Entry 2ET7 (X-ray diffraction, 1.70 A resolution); this record covers chain A.

[Chain A]
Molecule: Oxalate oxidase 1
From: Hordeum vulgare
Notes: EC 1.2.3.4
UniProt: P45850 (OXO1_HORVU); residue numbers follow UniProt; this construct covers 1-201
Sequence (201 residues; row label = number of the first residue in the row):
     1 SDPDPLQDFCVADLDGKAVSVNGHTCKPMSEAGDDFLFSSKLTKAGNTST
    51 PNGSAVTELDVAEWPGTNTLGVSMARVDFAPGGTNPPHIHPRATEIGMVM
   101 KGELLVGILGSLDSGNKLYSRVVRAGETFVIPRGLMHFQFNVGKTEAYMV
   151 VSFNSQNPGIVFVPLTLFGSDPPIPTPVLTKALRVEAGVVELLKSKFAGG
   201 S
Construct notes: engineered mutation Ala-75 (Asn in P45850)
Cystine bridges: Cys-10/Cys-26
Ion coordination: Mn2+: His-88, His-90, Glu-95, His-137
Curated features (UniProtKB/Swiss-Prot):
  - binding site (oxalate): Asn-85, His-90, Glu-95
  - binding site (Mn(2+)): His-88, His-90, Glu-95, His-137
  - glycosylation: Asn-47 (N-linked (GlcNAc...) asparagine)
  - mutagenesis: Asn-85 (N85A: Impaired oxalate oxidase activity)
Reported in the primary citation:
  - mutagenesis - N85A: decreased catalytic activity
  - catalytic residues: Asn-85, Gln-139 (proposed by the authors, not directly observed)

[Summary]
The Mn2+ site is built by His-88, His-90, Glu-95 and His-137. From UniProt: 3 oxalate-binding residues, 4
Mn2+-binding residues and one mutagenesis site. From the paper: catalytic residues Asn-85 and Gln-139; N85A
reduces catalytic activity.
Chain A is Oxalate oxidase 1 (Hordeum vulgare); the structure, Structural and spectroscopic insights into the
mechanism of oxalate oxidase, was determined by X-ray diffraction (same publication as 2ET1 and 2ETE).
